PDB entry 8FK7 | electron microscopy, 4.30 A resolution (low resolution: residue-level contacts below are approximate; hydrogen-bond / salt-bridge calls are withheld) | chains G and J of the 20 polymer chains in the assembly

== Chain G (and J) ==
Molecule: Flagellin
From: Pyrobaculum calidifontis
Notes: chain J of this document is another copy of the same molecule, construct and numbering; everything in this record applies to it too
UniProt: A3MVU7 (A3MVU7_PYRCJ); residues 1-144 here = UniProt positions 1-144
Sequence (144 residues; row label = number of the first residue in the row):
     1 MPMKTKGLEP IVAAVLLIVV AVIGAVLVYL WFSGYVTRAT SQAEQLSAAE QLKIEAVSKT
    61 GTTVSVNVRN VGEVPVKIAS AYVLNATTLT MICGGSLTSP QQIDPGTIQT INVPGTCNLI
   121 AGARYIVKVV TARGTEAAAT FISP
Disordered / not traced: 1-8
Cystine bridges: C93-C117
From the paper describing this entry:
  - post-translational modification sites: N85

== Chain G / chain J interface ==
Pairs across the interface - 36 pairs, chain G then chain J:
  A14(G) - E9(J)
  I18(G) - E9(J)
  I18(G) - V12(J)
  A21(G) - A13(J)
  V22(G) - V12(J)
  A25(G) - L16(J)
  Y29(G) - V20(J)
  Y29(G) - I23(J)
  F32(G) - G24(J)
  T40(G) - W31(J)
  E44(G) - W31(J)
  E44(G) - Y35(J)
  E44(G) - R38(J)
  S47(G) - Y35(J)
  K53(G) - G134(J)
  K53(G) - E136(J)
  E55(G) - S80(J)
  E55(G) - Y82(J)
  E55(G) - K128(J)
  E55(G) - V130(J)
  V57(G) - L89(J)
  V57(G) - T90(J)
  V57(G) - M91(J)
  S58(G) - T90(J)
  S58(G) - M91(J)
  N67(G) - Y82(J)
  R69(G) - A79(J)
  R69(G) - S80(J)
  R69(G) - T131(J)
  V71(G) - R133(J)
  V71(G) - G134(J)
  I108(G) - Y82(J)
  I108(G) - S96(J)
  F141(G) - T88(J)
  I142(G) - T87(J)
  I142(G) - T88(J)
Interface residues without a listed pair, chain G (28 interface residues in all): L17, S33, V36, A56, K59, S65, E73, P144
Interface residues without a listed pair, chain J (30 interface residues in all): L27, V28, Q42, L84, A132

== Summary ==
The interface between chain G and chain J involves 28 residues on one side and 30 on the other. From the
paper: a modification site at N85(G).
Both chains are Flagellin (Pyrobaculum calidifontis). Entry 8FK7 (Structure of the Pyrobaculum calidifontis
flagellar-like archaeal type IV pilus) was determined by electron microscopy (same publication as 8FJ5, 8FJS,
8FK0 and 7TXI).
